Entry 8JXM (electron microscopy, 3.49 A resolution); this record covers chains B and C of the 12 polymer chains in the assembly.

# Chain B
Molecule: Methylcrotonoyl-CoA carboxylase subunit alpha, mitochondrial
Organism: Homo sapiens
Notes: EC 6.4.1.4
Reference sequence: Q96RQ3 (MCCA_HUMAN); residues 1-725 here = UniProt positions 1-725
Chain sequence (725 residues; numbered 1 to 725; the number before each row is that of its first residue):
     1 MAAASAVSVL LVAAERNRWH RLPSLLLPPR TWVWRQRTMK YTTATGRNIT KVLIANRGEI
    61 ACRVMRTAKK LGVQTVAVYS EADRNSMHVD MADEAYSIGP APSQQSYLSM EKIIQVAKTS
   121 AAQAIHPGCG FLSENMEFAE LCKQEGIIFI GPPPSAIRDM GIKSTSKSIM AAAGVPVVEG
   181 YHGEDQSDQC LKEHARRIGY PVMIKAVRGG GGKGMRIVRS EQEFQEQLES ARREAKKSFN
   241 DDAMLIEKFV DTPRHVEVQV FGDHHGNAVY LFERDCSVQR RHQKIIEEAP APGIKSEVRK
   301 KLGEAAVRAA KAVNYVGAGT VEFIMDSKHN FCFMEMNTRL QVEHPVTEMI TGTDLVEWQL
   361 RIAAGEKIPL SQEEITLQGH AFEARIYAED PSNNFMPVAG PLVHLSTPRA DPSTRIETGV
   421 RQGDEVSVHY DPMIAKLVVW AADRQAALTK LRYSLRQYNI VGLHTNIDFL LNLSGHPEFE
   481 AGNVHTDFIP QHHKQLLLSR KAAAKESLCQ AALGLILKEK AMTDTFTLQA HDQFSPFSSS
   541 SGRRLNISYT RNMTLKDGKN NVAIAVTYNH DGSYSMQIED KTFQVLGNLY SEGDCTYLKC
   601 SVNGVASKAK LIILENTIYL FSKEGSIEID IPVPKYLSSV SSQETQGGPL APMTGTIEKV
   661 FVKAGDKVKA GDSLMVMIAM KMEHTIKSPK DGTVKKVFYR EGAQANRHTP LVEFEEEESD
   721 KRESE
Unresolved in the structure: 1-57, 74-123, 180-248, 718-725

# Chain C
Molecule: Methylcrotonoyl-CoA carboxylase beta chain, mitochondrial
Organism: Homo sapiens
Notes: EC 6.4.1.4
Reference sequence: Q9HCC0 (MCCB_HUMAN); residues 1-563 here = UniProt positions 1-563
Chain sequence (563 residues; each row starts with the number of its first residue):
     1 MWAVLRLALR PCARASPAGP RAYHGDSVAS LGTQPDLGSA LYQENYKQMK ALVNQLHERV
    61 EHIKLGGGEK ARALHISRGK LLPRERIDNL IDPGSPFLEL SQFAGYQLYD NEEVPGGGII
   121 TGIGRVSGVE CMIIANDATV KGGAYYPVTV KKQLRAQEIA MQNRLPCIYL VDSGGAYLPR
   181 QADVFPDRDH FGRTFYNQAI MSSKNIAQIA VVMGSCTAGG AYVPAMADEN IIVRKQGTIF
   241 LAGPPLVKAA TGEEVSAEDL GGADLHCRKS GVSDHWALDD HHALHLTRKV VRNLNYQKKL
   301 DVTIEPSEEP LFPADELYGI VGANLKRSFD VREVIARIVD GSRFTEFKAF YGDTLVTGFA
   361 RIFGYPVGIV GNNGVLFSES AKKGTHFVQL CCQRNIPLLF LQNITGFMVG REYEAEGIAK
   421 DGAKMVAAVA CAQVPKITLI IGGSYGAGNY GMCGRAYSPR FLYIWPNARI SVMGGEQAAN
   481 VLATITKDQR AREGKQFSSA DEAALKEPII KKFEEEGNPY YSSARVWDDG IIDPADTRLV
   541 LGLSFSAALN APIEKTDFGI FRM
Unresolved in the structure: 1-22, 240-260
Ligand contacts:
  - BTI (5-(hexahydro-2-oxo-1H-thieno[3,4-d]imidazol-6-yl)pentanal): T405, G406, F407, V409, Y445, G446, A447, G448, V472, M473, G474
  - TW3 (S-[2-[3-[[(2R)-4-[[[(2S,3S,4S,5S)-5-(6-aminopurin-9-yl)-4-oxidanyl-3-phosphonooxy-oxolan-2-yl]methoxy-oxidanyl-phosphoryl]oxy-oxidanyl-phosphoryl]oxy-3,3-dimethyl-2-oxidanyl-butanoyl]amino]propanoylamino]ethyl] 3-methylbut-2-enethioate), molecule 1: R78, K141, G142, A144, G174, G175, A176, Y177, L178, F185, F191, T217, A218, G219
  - TW3, molecule 2: G446, A447, Y450, V472, M473, V481, I485, Q489
Swiss-Prot annotation at these positions:
  - region: R343 to N372 (Acyl-CoA binding)
  - modified residue: K70 (N6-acetyllysine), K141 (N6-succinyllysine), K495 (N6-acetyllysine), K511 (N6-acetyllysine)
  - natural variant: S39 (S39F: In MCC2D), G68 (G68V: In MCC2D; uncertain significance), E99 (E99Q: In MCC2D), S101 (S101F: In MCC2D), G105 (G105R: In MCC2D; uncertain significance), G118 (deletion: In MCC2D), C131 (C131F: In MCC2D), T139 (T139I: In MCC2D), Y146 (Y146N: In MCC2D), K152 (K152T: In MCC2D), R155 (R155Q: In MCC2D; R155W: In MCC2D), N163 (N163D: In MCC2D; uncertain significance), 42 further natural variant entries in UniProt
From the paper describing this entry:
  - mutagenesis - L241R, A242F: decreased catalytic activity on TW3
  - catalytic residues: F407, A447 (proposed by the authors, not directly observed)

# Interface between chain B and chain C
Contacting residue pairs (25; chain B residue first):
  E519(B) with Y23(C)
  M522(B) with Y23(C), hydrophobic; H24(C); G25(C)
  F526(B) with H24(C)
  L637(B) with S27(C); A29(C)
  M653(B) with V375(C), hydrophobic; F377(C), hydrophobic; M408(C), hydrophobic; Y413(C)
  T654(B) with E412(C), hydrogen bond; Y413(C), hydrogen bond
  M680(B) with V375(C), hydrophobic; F407(C)
  K681(B) with K326(C), hydrogen bond (backbone-side chain); T405(C); G474(C); Q477(C)
  M682(B) with V375(C), hydrophobic; T405(C)
  N706(B) with E412(C)
  R707(B) with F377(C); E379(C), salt bridge; Y413(C)
Other interface residues (no listed pair), chain B (13 interface residues in all): P652, E683
Other interface residues (no listed pair), chain C (19 interface residues in all): V28, G374, V409

# In short
Chain B and chain C form an interface of 13 and 19 residues respectively; the contacts include 3 hydrogen
bonds and 1 salt bridge. Among the polar pairs are R707(B)-E379(C), T654(B)-E412(C) and T654(B)-Y413(C). The
paper reports catalytic residues F407(C) and A447(C); L241R and A242F of chain C reduce catalytic activity on
TW3.
Here chain B is Methylcrotonoyl-CoA carboxylase subunit alpha, mitochondrial and chain C is
Methylcrotonoyl-CoA carboxylase beta chain, mitochondrial, both from Homo sapiens. Entry 8JXM (Human
3-methylcrotonyl-CoA carboxylase in BCCP-H2 state with MCoA) was determined by electron microscopy, deposited
together with 7YBU, 8J4Z, 8J78, 8J7D, 8JAK, 8JAW and 3 further entries.
